PDB entry 5XZH | X-ray diffraction, 2.00 A resolution | chains A and C

# Chain A
Protein: Vitamin D3 receptor
Organism: Rattus norvegicus
Notes: engineered mutation(s): 165-211 deletion
UniProtKB: P13053 (VDR_RAT); residue numbers follow UniProt; this construct covers 116-158, 206-423
Amino-acid sequence (271 residues; each row starts with the number of its first residue; note: 47 numbers in that range are skipped by the numbering (no residue carries them; nothing is unmodelled there)):
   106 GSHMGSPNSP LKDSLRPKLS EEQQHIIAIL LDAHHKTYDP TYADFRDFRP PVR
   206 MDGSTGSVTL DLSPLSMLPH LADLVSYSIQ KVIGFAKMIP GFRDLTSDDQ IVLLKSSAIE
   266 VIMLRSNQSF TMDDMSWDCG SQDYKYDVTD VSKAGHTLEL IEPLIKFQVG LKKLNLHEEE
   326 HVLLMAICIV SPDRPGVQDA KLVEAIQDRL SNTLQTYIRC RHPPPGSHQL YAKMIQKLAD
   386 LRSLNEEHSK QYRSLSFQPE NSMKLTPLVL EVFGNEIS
Disordered / not traced: 106-120, 206-218, 420-423
Sequence notes: expression tag (106-115)
Small-molecule neighbours: 8J3 ((1R,3S,5Z)-5-[(2E)-2-[(1R,3aS,7aR)-1-[(2R,6R)-6-(1-adamantyl)-6-oxidanyl-hex-4-yn-2-yl]-7a-methyl-2,3,3a,5,6,7-hexahydro-1H-inden-4-ylidene]ethylidene]-4-methylidene-cyclohexane-1,3-diol): Tyr143, Tyr147, Phe150, Leu223, Leu226, Ala227, Leu229, Val230, Ser233, Ile264, Ile267, Met268, Arg270, Ser271, Ser274, Trp282, Cys284, Tyr291, Val296, Ala299, His301, Leu305, Leu309, His393, Tyr397, Leu400, Leu410, Val414, Phe418

# Chain C
Protein: Mediator of RNA polymerase II transcription subunit 1
UniProtKB: Q15648 (MED1_HUMAN); residues 625-637 here correspond to UniProt positions 640-652 (UniProt number = residue number + 15)
Amino-acid sequence (13 residues; numbered 625 to 637; the number before each row is that of its first residue):
   625 KNHPMLMNLL KDN
Disordered / not traced: 625, 637

# Interface between chain A and chain C
Pairs across the interface - 19 pairs, chain A then chain C:
  Ile238(A) with Leu630(C), hydrophobic; Leu633(C); Leu634(C), hydrophobic
  Lys242(A) with Leu633(C), hydrogen bond (side chain-backbone); Leu634(C); Lys635(C), hydrogen bond (side chain-backbone)
  Arg248(A) with Asp636(C), salt bridge
  Gln255(A) with Leu634(C)
  Ile256(A) with His627(C); Leu634(C), hydrophobic
  Leu259(A) with Leu634(C), hydrophobic
  Lys260(A) with His627(C), hydrogen bond; Leu630(C)
  Pro412(A) with Met629(C), hydrophobic
  Leu413(A) with Leu633(C), hydrophobic
  Glu416(A) with His627(C); Pro628(C); Met629(C), hydrogen bond (side chain-backbone); Leu630(C), hydrogen bond (side chain-backbone)
Interface residues without a listed pair, chain A (14 interface residues in all): Gln235, Phe247, Ser252, Val417
Interface residues without a listed pair, chain C (9 interface residues in all): Met631

# Summary
Chain A and chain C form an interface of 14 and 9 residues respectively; the contacts include 5 hydrogen bonds
and 1 salt bridge. Polar contacts include Arg248(A)-Asp636(C), Lys242(A)-Leu633(C) and Lys242(A)-Lys635(C).
Ligands of chain A: compound 8J3.
Chain A is Vitamin D3 receptor (Rattus norvegicus) and chain C is Mediator of RNA polymerase II transcription
subunit 1; the structure, Vitamin D receptor with a synthetic ligand ADRO2, was determined by X-ray
diffraction together with 5XZF from the same study.
